PDB entry 4B16 | X-ray diffraction, 1.61 A resolution | chain A

== Chain A ==
Protein: Chitinase like lectin
Source organism: Tamarindus indica
Sequence (266 residues; row label = number of the first residue in the row):
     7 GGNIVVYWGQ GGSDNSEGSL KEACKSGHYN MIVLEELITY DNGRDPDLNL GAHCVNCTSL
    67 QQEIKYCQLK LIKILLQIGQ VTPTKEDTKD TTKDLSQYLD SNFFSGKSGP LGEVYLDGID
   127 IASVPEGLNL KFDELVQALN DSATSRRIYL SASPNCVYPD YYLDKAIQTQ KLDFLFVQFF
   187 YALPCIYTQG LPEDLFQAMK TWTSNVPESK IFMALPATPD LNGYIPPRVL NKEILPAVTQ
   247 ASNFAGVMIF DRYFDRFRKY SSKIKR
Disulfides: C30-C73, C60-C63, C162-C191
Covalently attached groups: N-acetylglucosamine (NAG) linked to N146
Ion coordination: Na+: T224, D226 (together with acetate ion)
Small-molecule neighbours:
  - N-acetylglucosamine (NAG; 2-acetamido-2-deoxy-beta-D-glucopyranose), molecule 1: K71, Q74, L75, G112, E119, V120, Y121, R152
  - N-acetylglucosamine (NAG), molecule 2: P131, E132, G133, L134, Y167, Y168
What the authors report for this chain:
  - post-translational modification sites: N146
  - binding site for N-acetylglucosamine: Q74, E119, Y121, D123, E132, R152, Y167, Y168, K171

== In short ==
Bound to chain A: N-acetylglucosamine. Covalently linked N-acetylglucosamine: at N146. The Na+ site is built
by T224 and D226. From the paper: a binding site for N-acetylglucosamine at Q74, E119 and Y121 among others; a
modification site at N146.
Chain A is Chitinase like lectin (Tamarindus indica); the structure, crystal structure of tamarind chitinase
like lectin (TCLL) complexed with N-acetyl glucosamine (GlcNAc), was determined by X-ray diffraction (same
publication as 4B15).
